2ANB - chain A; structure by X-ray diffraction, 2.90 A resolution.

Chain A:
Name: Guanylate kinase
From: Escherichia coli
Notes: EC 2.7.4.8
UniProt: P60546 (KGUA_ECOLI); residues 1-207 here = UniProt positions 1-207
Sequence (207 residues; numbered 1 to 207; the number before each row is that of its first residue):
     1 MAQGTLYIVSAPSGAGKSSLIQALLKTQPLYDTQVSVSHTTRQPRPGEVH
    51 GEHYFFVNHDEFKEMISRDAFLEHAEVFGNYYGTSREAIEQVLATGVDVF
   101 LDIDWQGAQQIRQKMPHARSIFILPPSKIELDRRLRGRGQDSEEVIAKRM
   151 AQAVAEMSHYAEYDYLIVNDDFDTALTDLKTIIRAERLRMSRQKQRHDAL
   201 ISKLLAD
Unresolved in the structure: 1
Residues lining bound ligands: guanosine-5'-monophosphate (5GP): Ala11, Ser13, Lys17, Ser38, Arg42, Arg45, Tyr54, Glu73, Ala75, Val77, Phe78, Tyr82, Gly83, Thr84, Asp102, Ile103, Asp104, Gly107, Arg149, Glu156
Swiss-Prot annotation at these positions:
  - binding site (ATP): Ala11 to Ser18

Summary:
Chain A binds guanosine-5'-monophosphate. Curated annotation (UniProt) lists 8 ATP-binding residues.
Chain A is Guanylate kinase (Escherichia coli); the structure, Crystal Structure Of Oligomeric E.coli
Guanylate Kinase In Complex With GMP, was determined by X-ray diffraction (same publication as 2AN9 and 2ANC).
